Entry 8JB0 (electron microscopy, 4.20 A resolution (low resolution: residue-level contacts below are approximate; hydrogen-bond / salt-bridge calls are withheld)); this record covers chains L and N of the 24 polymer chains in the assembly.

# Chain L (and N)
Name: Bacterioferritin
From: Streptomyces coelicolor
Notes: EC 1.16.3.1; chain N of this document is another copy of the same molecule, construct and numbering; everything in this record applies to it too
UniProtKB: Q9S2N0 (BFR_STRCO); residue numbers follow UniProt; this construct covers 1-167
Chain sequence (167 residues; row label = number of the first residue in the row):
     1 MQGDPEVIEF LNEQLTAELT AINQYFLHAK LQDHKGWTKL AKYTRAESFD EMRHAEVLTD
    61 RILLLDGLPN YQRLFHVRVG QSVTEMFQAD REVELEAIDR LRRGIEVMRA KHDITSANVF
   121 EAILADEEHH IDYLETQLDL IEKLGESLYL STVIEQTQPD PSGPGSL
Unresolved in the structure: 163-167 (chain N: 162-167)
Bound ions: Fe2+: Glu18, Glu51, His54
UniProt features mapped onto this chain:
  - binding site (Fe cation): Glu18, Glu51, His54, Glu94, Glu127, His130
  - binding site (heme b): Met52
Reported in the primary citation:
  - mutagenesis - K42A: decreased binding to Fe ion

# How chain L and chain N interact
Pairs across the interface (15):
  His34(L) - Thr136(N)
  Ser147(L) - Leu144(N)
  Leu148(L) - Leu148(N)
  Ser151(L) - Leu144(N)
  Ser151(L) - Leu148(N)
  Ile154(L) - Leu140(N)
  Ile154(L) - Tyr149(N)
  Gln156(L) - Lys39(N)
  Gln156(L) - Tyr43(N)
  Gln156(L) - Tyr133(N)
  Gln156(L) - Gln137(N)
  Gln156(L) - Tyr149(N)
  Thr157(L) - Lys39(N)
  Thr157(L) - Thr152(N)
  Thr157(L) - Glu155(N)
Also at the interface, not in a pair above, chain L (11 interface residues in all): Lys35, Trp37, Glu146, Glu155
Also at the interface, not in a pair above, chain N (12 interface residues in all): Lys143

# Overview
11 residues of chain L face 12 of chain N across their interface. Glu18(L), Glu51(L) and His54(L) coordinate
Fe2+. Curated annotation (UniProt) lists 6 Fe cation-binding residues and heme b-binding residue Met52(L) on
chain L. The paper reports that K42A of chain L reduces binding to Fe ion.
Chain L and chain N are both Bacterioferritin (Streptomyces coelicolor); the structure, Cryo-EM structure of
Holo form of ScBfr in C1 symmetry, was determined by electron microscopy (same publication as 8JAX, 7Y6F,
7Y6G, 7Y6P and 5XX9).
